Entry 3UO9 (X-ray diffraction, 2.30 A resolution); this record covers chains B and D of the 4 polymer chains in the assembly.

== Chain B ==
Protein: Glutaminase kidney isoform, mitochondrial
From: Homo sapiens
Notes: EC 3.5.1.2
Reference sequence: O94925 (GLSK_HUMAN); the author numbering skips numbers that UniProt does not, so the offset changes along the chain: 71-546 = UniProt 71-546; 588-639 = UniProt 547-598
Sequence (534 residues; numbered 71 to 645; 41 numbers in that range are skipped by the numbering (no residue carries them; nothing is unmodelled there); the number before each row is that of its first residue):
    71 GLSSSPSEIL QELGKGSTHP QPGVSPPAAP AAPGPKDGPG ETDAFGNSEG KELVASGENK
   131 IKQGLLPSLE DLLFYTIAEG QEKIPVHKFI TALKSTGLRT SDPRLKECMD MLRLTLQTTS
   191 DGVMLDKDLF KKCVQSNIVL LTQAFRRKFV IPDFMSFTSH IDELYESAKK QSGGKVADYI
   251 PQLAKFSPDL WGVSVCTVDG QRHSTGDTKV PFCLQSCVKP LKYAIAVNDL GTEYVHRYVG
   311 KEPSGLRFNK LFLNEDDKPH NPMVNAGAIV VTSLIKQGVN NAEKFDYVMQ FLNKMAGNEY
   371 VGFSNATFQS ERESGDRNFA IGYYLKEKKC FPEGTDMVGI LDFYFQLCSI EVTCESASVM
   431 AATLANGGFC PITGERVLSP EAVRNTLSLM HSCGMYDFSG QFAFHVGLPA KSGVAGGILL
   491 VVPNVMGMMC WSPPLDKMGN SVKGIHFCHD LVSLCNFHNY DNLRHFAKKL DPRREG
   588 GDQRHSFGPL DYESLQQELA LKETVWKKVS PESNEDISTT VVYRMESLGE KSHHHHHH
Not modelled in the structure: 71-136, 188-192, 315-319, 588-599, 601-645
Differences from the reference sequence: expression tag (640-645)
Ligand contacts: Glutamate (04A; N,N'-[sulfanediylbis(ethane-2,1-diyl-1,3,4-thiadiazole-5,2-diyl)]bis(2-phenylacetamide)): Lys-320, Leu-321, Phe-322, Leu-323, Asn-324, Glu-325, Tyr-394
Swiss-Prot annotation at these positions:
  - region: Gly-315 to Phe-322 (Highly mobile activation loop)
  - binding site (substrate): Ser-286, Asn-335, Glu-381, Asn-388, Tyr-414, Tyr-466, Val-484
  - site: Leu-72, Ser-73 (Cleavage)
  - modified residue: Lys-130 (N6-succinyllysine), Lys-164 (N6-succinyllysine), Lys-311 (N6-acetyllysine)

== Chain D ==
Protein: Glutaminase kidney isoform, mitochondrial
From: Homo sapiens
Notes: EC 3.5.1.2
Reference sequence: O94925 (GLSK_HUMAN); the author numbering skips numbers that UniProt does not, so the offset changes along the chain: 71-545 = UniProt 71-545; 587-639 = UniProt 546-598
Sequence (534 residues; row label = number of the first residue in the row; note: 41 numbers in that range are skipped by the numbering (no residue carries them; nothing is unmodelled there)):
    71 GLSSSPSEIL QELGKGSTHP QPGVSPPAAP AAPGPKDGPG ETDAFGNSEG KELVASGENK
   131 IKQGLLPSLE DLLFYTIAEG QEKIPVHKFI TALKSTGLRT SDPRLKECMD MLRLTLQTTS
   191 DGVMLDKDLF KKCVQSNIVL LTQAFRRKFV IPDFMSFTSH IDELYESAKK QSGGKVADYI
   251 PQLAKFSPDL WGVSVCTVDG QRHSTGDTKV PFCLQSCVKP LKYAIAVNDL GTEYVHRYVG
   311 KEPSGLRFNK LFLNEDDKPH NPMVNAGAIV VTSLIKQGVN NAEKFDYVMQ FLNKMAGNEY
   371 VGFSNATFQS ERESGDRNFA IGYYLKEKKC FPEGTDMVGI LDFYFQLCSI EVTCESASVM
   431 AATLANGGFC PITGERVLSP EAVRNTLSLM HSCGMYDFSG QFAFHVGLPA KSGVAGGILL
   491 VVPNVMGMMC WSPPLDKMGN SVKGIHFCHD LVSLCNFHNY DNLRHFAKKL DPRRE
   587 GGDQRHSFGP LDYESLQQEL ALKETVWKKV SPESNEDIST TVVYRMESLG EKSHHHHHH
Not modelled in the structure: 71-138, 587-599, 601-645
Differences from the reference sequence: expression tag (640-645)
Ligand contacts: Glutamate (04A; N,N'-[sulfanediylbis(ethane-2,1-diyl-1,3,4-thiadiazole-5,2-diyl)]bis(2-phenylacetamide)): Phe-318, Lys-320, Leu-321, Phe-322, Leu-323, Asn-324, Glu-325, Tyr-394
Swiss-Prot annotation at these positions:
  - region: Gly-315 to Phe-322 (Highly mobile activation loop)
  - binding site (substrate): Ser-286, Asn-335, Glu-381, Asn-388, Tyr-414, Tyr-466, Val-484
  - site: Leu-72, Ser-73 (Cleavage)
  - modified residue: Lys-130 (N6-succinyllysine), Lys-164 (N6-succinyllysine), Lys-311 (N6-acetyllysine)

== Chain B / chain D interface ==
Residue-residue contacts - 67 pairs, chain B then chain D:
  Val-268(B) with Arg-534(D), hydrogen bond (backbone-side chain)
  Asp-269(B) with Arg-534(D), salt bridge
  Tyr-293(B) with Phe-474(D)
  Thr-302(B) with Phe-474(D)
  His-306(B) with Phe-474(D)
  Lys-311(B) with Gln-471(D); Phe-474(D); His-475(D), hydrogen bond
  Glu-312(B) with Leu-316(D); Gly-470(D); Gln-471(D)
  Ser-314(B) with Gly-315(D); Leu-316(D)
  Asn-324(B) with Arg-317(D)
  Glu-325(B) with Arg-317(D), salt bridge
  Ala-435(B) with Asn-532(D)
  Asn-436(B) with Asn-532(D); Arg-534(D), hydrogen bond; His-535(D), hydrogen bond (backbone-side chain)
  Gly-437(B) with Asn-532(D), hydrogen bond (backbone-side chain)
  Phe-439(B) with His-535(D)
  Arg-454(B) with His-528(D); Tyr-530(D); Asp-531(D), salt bridge; Lys-539(D)
  Asn-455(B) with Phe-474(D)
  Leu-457(B) with Tyr-530(D), hydrophobic
  Ser-458(B) with His-528(D); Tyr-530(D)
  His-461(B) with His-461(D), hydrogen bond; Tyr-530(D), hydrogen bond
  Gly-470(B) with Glu-312(D)
  Gln-471(B) with Lys-311(D); Glu-312(D)
  Phe-474(B) with Tyr-293(D); His-306(D); Lys-311(D); Asn-455(D); Leu-459(D), hydrophobic
  His-475(B) with Lys-311(D), hydrogen bond
  Pro-479(B) with Tyr-530(D), hydrophobic
  Pro-493(B) with Tyr-530(D), hydrophobic
  Asn-494(B) with Asn-532(D), hydrogen bond; Leu-533(D)
  His-528(B) with Arg-454(D); Ser-458(D)
  Asn-529(B) with Asn-529(D), hydrogen bond; Tyr-530(D)
  Tyr-530(B) with Arg-454(D); Leu-457(D), hydrophobic; Ser-458(D); His-461(D), hydrogen bond; Pro-479(D); Pro-493(D), hydrophobic; Asn-529(D), hydrogen bond
  Asp-531(B) with Arg-454(D), salt bridge
  Asn-532(B) with Ala-435(D); Asn-436(D); Gly-437(D), hydrogen bond (side chain-backbone); Asn-494(D), hydrogen bond
  Leu-533(B) with Asn-494(D)
  Arg-534(B) with Val-268(D), hydrogen bond (side chain-backbone); Asp-269(D), salt bridge; Asn-436(D), hydrogen bond
  His-535(B) with Asn-436(D), hydrogen bond (side chain-backbone); Phe-439(D)
  Lys-539(B) with Arg-454(D)
Also at the interface, not in a pair above, chain B (39 interface residues in all): Leu-321, Leu-323, Pro-450, Leu-459
Also at the interface, not in a pair above, chain D (37 interface residues in all): Thr-302, Ala-537

== In short ==
The interface between chain B and chain D involves 39 residues on one side and 37 on the other, with 17
hydrogen bonds and 5 salt bridges. Polar contacts include Asp-269(B)/Arg-534(D), Glu-325(B)/Arg-317(D) and
Arg-454(B)/Asp-531(D). Chain B binds Glutamate. Bound to chain D: Glutamate.
Both chains are Glutaminase kidney isoform, mitochondrial (Homo sapiens). Entry 3UO9 (Crystal Structure of
Human GAC in Complex with Glutamate and BPTES) was determined by X-ray diffraction, deposited together with
3UNW.
